PDB entry 3PMP | X-ray diffraction, 1.47 A resolution | chains A and C

Chain A:
Protein: Cyclophilin A
From: Moniliophthora perniciosa
Notes: EC 5.2.1.8
Sequence (164 residues; each row starts with the number of its first residue; numbering starts at 0):
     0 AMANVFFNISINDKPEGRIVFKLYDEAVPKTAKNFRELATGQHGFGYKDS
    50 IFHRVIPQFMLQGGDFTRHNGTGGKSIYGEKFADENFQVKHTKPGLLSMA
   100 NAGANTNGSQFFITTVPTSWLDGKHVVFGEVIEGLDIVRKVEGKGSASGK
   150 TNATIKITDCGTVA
Not modelled in the structure: 163

Chain C:
Protein: Cyclosporin A
Sequence (11 residues; numbered 1 to 11; the number before each row is that of its first residue):
     1 ALLVTAGLVLA
Glycans and other covalent adducts: covalent link Ala1-Ala11
Modified / non-standard residues: Ala1 (D-alanine; DAL); Leu2, Leu3, Leu8, Leu10 (N-methylleucine; MLE); Val4 (N-methylvaline; MVA); Thr5 (4-methyl-4-[(E)-2-butenyl]-4,N-methyl-threonine; BMT); Ala6 (alpha-aminobutyric acid; ABA); Gly7 (sarcosine; SAR)

Chain A / chain C interface:
Residue-residue contacts (25; chain A residue first):
  Arg53(A) with Leu3(C), hydrogen bond (side chain-backbone); Val4(C); Thr5(C); Val9(C)
  Phe58(A) with Leu2(C); Leu3(C); Val4(C)
  Met59(A) with Val4(C)
  Gln61(A) with Val4(C); Thr5(C), hydrogen bond (side chain-backbone)
  Gly70(A) with Ala6(C); Gly7(C), hydrogen bond (backbone-backbone)
  Ala99(A) with Val4(C); Ala6(C)
  Asn100(A) with Val4(C), hydrogen bond (backbone-backbone); Thr5(C); Ala6(C), hydrogen bond (backbone-backbone)
  Ala101(A) with Thr5(C); Ala6(C)
  Gln109(A) with Ala6(C)
  Phe111(A) with Val4(C)
  Trp119(A) with Leu2(C), hydrogen bond (side chain-backbone)
  Leu120(A) with Val4(C)
  His124(A) with Val4(C), hydrogen bond (side chain-backbone); Thr5(C)
Other interface residues (no listed pair), chain A (14 interface residues in all): Gly102
Other interface residues (no listed pair), chain C (8 interface residues in all): Leu8

Overview:
14 residues of chain A face 8 of chain C across their interface; the contacts include 7 hydrogen bonds. Among
the polar pairs are Arg53(A)-Leu3(C), Gln61(A)-Thr5(C) and Trp119(A)-Leu2(C).
Here chain A is Cyclophilin A (Moniliophthora perniciosa) and chain C is Cyclosporin A. Entry 3PMP (Crystal
Structure of Cyclophilin A from Moniliophthora perniciosa in complex with Cyclosporin A) was determined by
X-ray diffraction.
